Entry 2ODR (X-ray diffraction, 3.23 A resolution); this record covers chains B and D of the 4 polymer chains in the assembly.

[Chain B]
Molecule: phosphoseryl-tRNA synthetase
From: Methanococcus maripaludis
Notes: EC 6.1.1.-
Reference sequence: Q6LZE1 (Q6LZE1_METMP); residues 1-537 here = UniProt positions 1-537
Sequence (648 residues; numbered -18 to 2275; 1646 numbers in that range are skipped by the numbering (no residue carries them; nothing is unmodelled there); the number before each row is that of its first residue; numbers below 1 keep their minus sign (Met-18 is residue -18); X marks 92 residues of unknown identity (built as UNK)):
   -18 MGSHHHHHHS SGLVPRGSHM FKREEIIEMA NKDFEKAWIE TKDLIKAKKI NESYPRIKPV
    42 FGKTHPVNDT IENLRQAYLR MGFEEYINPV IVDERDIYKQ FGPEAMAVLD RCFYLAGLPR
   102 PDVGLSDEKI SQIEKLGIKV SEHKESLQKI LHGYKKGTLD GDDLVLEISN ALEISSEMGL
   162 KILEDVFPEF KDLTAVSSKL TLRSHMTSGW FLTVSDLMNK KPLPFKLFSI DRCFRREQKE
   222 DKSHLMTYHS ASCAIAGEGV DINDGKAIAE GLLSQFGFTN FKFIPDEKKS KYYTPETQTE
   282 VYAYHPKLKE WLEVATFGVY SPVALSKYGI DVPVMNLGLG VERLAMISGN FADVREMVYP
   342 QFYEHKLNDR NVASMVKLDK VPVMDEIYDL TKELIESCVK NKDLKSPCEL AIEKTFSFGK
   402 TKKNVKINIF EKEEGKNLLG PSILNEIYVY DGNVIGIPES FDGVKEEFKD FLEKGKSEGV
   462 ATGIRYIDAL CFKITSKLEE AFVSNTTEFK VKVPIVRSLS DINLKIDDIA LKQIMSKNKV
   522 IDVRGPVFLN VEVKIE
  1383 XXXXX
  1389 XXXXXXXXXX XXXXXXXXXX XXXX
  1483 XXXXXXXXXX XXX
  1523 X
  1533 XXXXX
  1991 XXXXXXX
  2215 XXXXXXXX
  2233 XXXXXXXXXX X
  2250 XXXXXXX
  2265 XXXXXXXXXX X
Unresolved in the structure: -18 to 30, 102-170, 383-422, 441-448, 483-501, 523-537
Sequence notes: cloning artifact (-18 to 0)
Swiss-Prot annotation at these positions:
  - binding site (substrate): His186 to Thr188, Ser231 to Ser233, Tyr273, Tyr274, Asn317

[Chain D]
Molecule: phosphoseryl-tRNA synthetase
From: Methanococcus maripaludis
Notes: EC 6.1.1.-
Reference sequence: Q6LZE1 (Q6LZE1_METMP); residue numbers follow UniProt; this construct covers 1-537
Sequence (685 residues; each row starts with the number of its first residue; note: 1610 numbers in that range are skipped by the numbering (no residue carries them; nothing is unmodelled there); numbers below 1 keep their minus sign (Met-18 is residue -18); X marks 128 residues of unknown identity (built as UNK)):
   -18 MGSHHHHHHS SGLVPRGSHM FKREEIIEMA NKDFEKAWIE TKDLIKAKKI NESYPRIKPV
    42 FGKTHPVNDT IENLRQAYLR MGFEEYINPV IVDERDIYKQ FGPEAMAVLD RCFYLAGLPR
   102 PDVGLSDEKI SQIEKLGIKV SEHKESLQKI LHGYKKGTLD GDDLVLEISN ALEISSEMGL
   162 KILEDVFPEF KDLTAVSSKL TLRSHMTSGW FLTVSDLMNK KPLPFKLFSI DRCFRREQKE
   222 DKSHLMTYHS ASCAIAGEGV DINDGKAIAE GLLSQFGFTN FKFIPDEKKS KYYTPETQTE
   282 VYAYHPKLKE WLEVATFGVY SPVALSKYGI DVPVMNLGLG VERLAMISGN FADVREMVYP
   342 QFYEHKLNDR NVASMVKLDK VPVMDEIYDL TKELIESCVK NKDLKSPCEL AIEKTFSFGK
   402 TKKNVKINIF EKEEGKNLLG PSILNEIYVY DGNVIGIPES FDGVKEEFKD FLEKGKSEGV
   462 ATGIRYIDAL CFKITSKLEE AFVSNTTEFK VKVPIVRSLS DINLKIDDIA LKQIMSKNKV
   522 IDVRGPVFLN VEVKIE
  1364 XXXXXXXXXX XXXXXXXXX
  1389 XXXXXXX
  1405 XXXXXXX
  1449 XXXXXXXXXX XXXXXXXXXX XXXXXXXXXX XXEXXXXX
  1489 XXXXXXX
  1503 XX
  1522 XX
  1527 XXXX
  1533 XXXXX
  2216 XXXXXXXXX
  2233 XXXXXXXXXX X
  2250 XXXXXXX
  2266 XXXXXXXXXX X
Unresolved in the structure: -18 to 3, 102-170, 364-426, 441-504, 522-537
Sequence notes: cloning artifact (-18 to 0)
Swiss-Prot annotation at these positions:
  - binding site (substrate): His186 to Thr188, Ser231 to Ser233, Tyr273, Tyr274, Asn317

[Chain B / chain D interface]
Residue-residue contacts (5):
  Gln57(B) with Gln57(D); Arg61(D)
  Leu60(B) with Arg61(D)
  Arg61(B) with Gln57(D); Leu60(D)
Other interface residues (no listed pair), chain B (4 interface residues in all): Gly63
Other interface residues (no listed pair), chain D (5 interface residues in all): Glu16, Gly63

[Summary]
4 residues of chain B and 5 residues of chain D are in contact. From UniProt: 9 substrate-binding residues on
chain B; 9 substrate-binding residues on chain D.
Here chain B is phosphoseryl-tRNA synthetase and chain D is phosphoseryl-tRNA synthetase, both from
Methanococcus maripaludis. Entry 2ODR (Methanococcus Maripaludis Phosphoseryl-tRNA synthetase) was determined
by X-ray diffraction.
